7TPR - chains B and D of the 8 polymer chains in the assembly; structure by electron microscopy, 2.39 A resolution.

== Chain B ==
Name: Spike glycoprotein
From: Severe acute respiratory syndrome coronavirus 2
UniProtKB: P0DTC2 (SPIKE_SARS2); residues 15-1159 here = UniProt positions 15-1159
Sequence (1145 residues; numbered 15 to 1159; the number before each row is that of its first residue):
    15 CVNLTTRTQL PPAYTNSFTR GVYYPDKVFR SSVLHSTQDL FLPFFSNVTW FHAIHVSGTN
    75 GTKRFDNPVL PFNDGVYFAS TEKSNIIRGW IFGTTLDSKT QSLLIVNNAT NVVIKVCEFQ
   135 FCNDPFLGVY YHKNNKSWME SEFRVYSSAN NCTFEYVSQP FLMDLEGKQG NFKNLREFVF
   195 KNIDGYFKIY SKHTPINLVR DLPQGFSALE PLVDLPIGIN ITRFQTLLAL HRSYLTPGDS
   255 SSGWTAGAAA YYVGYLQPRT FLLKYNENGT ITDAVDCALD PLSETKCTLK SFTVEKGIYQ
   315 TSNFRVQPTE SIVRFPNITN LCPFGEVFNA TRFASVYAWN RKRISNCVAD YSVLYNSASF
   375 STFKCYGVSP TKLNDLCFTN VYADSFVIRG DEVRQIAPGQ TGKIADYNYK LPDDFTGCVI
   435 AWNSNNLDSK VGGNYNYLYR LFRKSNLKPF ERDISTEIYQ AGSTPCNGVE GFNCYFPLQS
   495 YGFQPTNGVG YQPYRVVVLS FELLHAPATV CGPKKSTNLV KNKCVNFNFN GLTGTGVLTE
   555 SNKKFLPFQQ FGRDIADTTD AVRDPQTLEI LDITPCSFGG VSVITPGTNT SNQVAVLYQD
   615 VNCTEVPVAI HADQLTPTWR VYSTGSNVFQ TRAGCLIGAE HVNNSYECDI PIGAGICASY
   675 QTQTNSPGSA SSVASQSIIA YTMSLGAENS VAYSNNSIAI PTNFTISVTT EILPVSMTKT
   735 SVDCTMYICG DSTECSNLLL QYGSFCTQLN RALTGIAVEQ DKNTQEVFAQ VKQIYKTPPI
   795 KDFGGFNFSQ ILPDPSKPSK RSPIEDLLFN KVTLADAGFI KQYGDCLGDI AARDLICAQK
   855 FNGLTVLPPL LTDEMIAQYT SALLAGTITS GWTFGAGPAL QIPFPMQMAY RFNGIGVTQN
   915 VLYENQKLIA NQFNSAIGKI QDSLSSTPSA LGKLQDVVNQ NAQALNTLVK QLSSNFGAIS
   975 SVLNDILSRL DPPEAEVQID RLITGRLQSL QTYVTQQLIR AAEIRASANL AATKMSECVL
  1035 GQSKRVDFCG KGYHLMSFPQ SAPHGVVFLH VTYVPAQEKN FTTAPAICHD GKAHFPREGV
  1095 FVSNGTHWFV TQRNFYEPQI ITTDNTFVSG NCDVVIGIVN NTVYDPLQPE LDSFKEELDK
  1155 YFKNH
Sequence notes: engineered mutation G682 (Arg in P0DTC2), S683 (Arg in P0DTC2), S685 (Arg in P0DTC2), P817 (Phe in P0DTC2), P892 (Ala in P0DTC2), P899 (Ala in P0DTC2), P942 (Ala in P0DTC2), P986 (Lys in P0DTC2), P987 (Val in P0DTC2)
Curated features (UniProtKB/Swiss-Prot):
  - region: N280 to C301 (Putative superantigen), R403 to D405 (Integrin-binding motif), N448 to F456 (Immunodominant HLA epitope recognized by the CD8+), P681, A684 (Putative superantigen), S816 to Y837 (Fusion peptide 1), K835 to F855 (Fusion peptide 2)
  - site: R815, S816 (Cleavage)
  - glycosylation: N17 (N-linked (GlcNAc...) (complex) asparagine), N61 (N-linked (GlcNAc...) (hybrid) asparagine), N74 (N-linked (GlcNAc...) (complex) asparagine), N122 (N-linked (GlcNAc...) (hybrid) asparagine), N149 (N-linked (GlcNAc...) (complex) asparagine), N165 (N-linked (GlcNAc...) (complex) asparagine), N234 (N-linked (GlcNAc...) (high mannose) asparagine), N282 (N-linked (GlcNAc...) (complex) asparagine), T323 (O-linked (GalNAc) threonine), S325 (O-linked (HexNAc...) serine), N331 (N-linked (GlcNAc...) (complex) asparagine), N343 (N-linked (GlcNAc...) (complex) asparagine), N603 (N-linked (GlcNAc...) (hybrid) asparagine), N616 (N-linked (GlcNAc...) (complex) asparagine), N657 (N-linked (GlcNAc...) (complex) asparagine), T676 (O-linked (GlcNAc...) threonine), T678 (O-linked (GlcNAc...) threonine), N709 (N-linked (GlcNAc...) (high mannose) asparagine), N717 (N-linked (GlcNAc...) (hybrid) asparagine), N801 (N-linked (GlcNAc...) (hybrid) asparagine) and 4 more in UniProt
  - natural variant: L18 (L18F: In strain: Beta/B.1.351, Gamma/P.1 and 1 more), T19 (T19I: In strain: Omicron/BQ.1.1, Omicron/XBB.1.5 and 1 more; T19R: In strain: Delta/B.1.617.2, Omicron/BA.2 and 4 more), T20 (T20N: In strain: Gamma/P.1), L24 to A27 (sequence variant, change not given here; In strain: Omicron/BA.2, Omicron/BA.2.12.1 and 6 more), P26 (P26S: In strain: Gamma/P.1), Q52 (Q52H: In strain: Omicron/EG.5.1), A67 (A67V: In strain: Eta/B.1.525, Omicron/BA.1), H69 to V70 (deletion: In strain: Alpha/B.1.1.7, Eta/B.1.525 and 5 more), G75 (G75V: In strain: Lambda/C.37), T76 (T76I: In strain: Lambda/C.37), D80 (D80A: In strain: Beta/B.1.351), V83 (V83A: In strain: Omicron/XBB.1.5, Omicron/EG.5.1), 79 further natural variant entries in UniProt
  - mutagenesis: H69 to V70 (Increased incorporation of cleaved spike into virions), N121 (N121Q: Partial loss of biliverdin affinity), R190 (R190K: Partial loss of biliverdin affinity), N234 (N234Q: Increased resistance to neutralizing antibodies), N331 (N331Q: Reduced viral infectivity), N343 (N343Q: Reduced viral infectivity), L452 (L452R: Increased resistance to neutralizing antibodies. Decreases HLA binding to NF9 epitope. Increased binding affinity to human ACE2), Y453 (Y453F: Decreased HLA binding to NF9 epitope. Increased binding affinity to human ACE2), A475 (A475V: Increased resistance to neutralizing antibodies), V483 (V483A: Increased resistance to neutralizing antibodies), E484 (E484D: Increased replication in human TMEM106B overexpressing cells), F490 (F490L: Increased resistance to neutralizing antibodies and human covalescent sera neutralization), 12 further mutagenesis entries in UniProt
Disulfide bonds: C15-C136, C131-C166, C291-C301, C336-C361, C379-C432, C391-C525, C480-C488, C538-C590, C617-C649, C662-C671, C738-C760, C743-C749, C840-C851, C1032-C1043, C1082-C1126

== Chain D ==
Name: Nanobody 8A2
From: Camelus dromedarius
Notes: antibody fragment or engineered binder
Sequence (132 residues; numbered 1 to 132; the number before each row is that of its first residue):
     1 AVQLVDSGGG SVQAGGSLRL SCAASGYTYS ICTMGWYRQA PGEGLEWVSG INADGSNTHY
    61 TDSVKGRFTI SRDNAKKTLY LQMNSLKPED TAIYYCAAHG TYDKYAPCGG FAGTYTYWGQ
   121 GTQVTVSSSG QA
Disulfide bonds: C22-C96

== Chain B / chain D interface ==
Contacting residue pairs (38; chain B residue first):
  R346(B) - T61(D)
  Y351(B) - G44(D)
  Y351(B) - L45(D)  hydrogen bond (side chain-backbone)
  R403(B) - Y105(D)  hydrogen bond (side chain-backbone)
  D405(B) - Y105(D)
  D405(B) - P107(D)
  E406(B) - F111(D)
  R408(B) - Y105(D)  hydrogen bond
  R408(B) - C108(D)
  Q409(B) - F111(D)
  K417(B) - F111(D)
  K444(B) - W47(D)
  K444(B) - H59(D)
  Y449(B) - H99(D)
  N450(B) - W47(D)
  L452(B) - W118(D)  hydrophobic
  Y453(B) - D103(D)
  I468(B) - E43(D)
  I468(B) - G44(D)
  T470(B) - Q39(D)
  T470(B) - Y95(D)
  G482(B) - Q120(D)  hydrogen bond (backbone-side chain)
  E484(B) - Q3(D)
  E484(B) - L4(D)
  E484(B) - Q120(D)
  Y489(B) - Y115(D)
  F490(B) - W118(D)  hydrophobic
  L492(B) - W118(D)  hydrogen bond (backbone-side chain)
  Q493(B) - T101(D)
  Q493(B) - Y102(D)
  Q493(B) - D103(D)
  Q493(B) - T114(D)  hydrogen bond (side chain-backbone)
  Q493(B) - Y115(D)
  Q493(B) - T116(D)
  Q493(B) - W118(D)
  S494(B) - W118(D)
  Y505(B) - K104(D)
  Y505(B) - Y105(D)
Also at the interface, not in a pair above, chain B (28 interface residues in all): L455, G485, F486, G496, N501
Also at the interface, not in a pair above, chain D (30 interface residues in all): A1, V2, Y37, G42, E46, A106
From the paper, about this interface:
  - epitope / paratope residues, chain B: L452(B)
  - epitope / paratope residues, chain D: T33(D), G44(D), Y95(D), Q120(D)

== Summary ==
28 residues of chain B and 30 residues of chain D are in contact; the contacts include 6 hydrogen bonds. Polar
contacts include Y351(B)-L45(D), R403(B)-Y105(D) and R408(B)-Y105(D). UniProt lists 24 mutagenesis sites on
chain B. From the paper: epitope/paratope residues L452(B) and T33(D) among others.
Here chain B is Spike glycoprotein (Severe acute respiratory syndrome coronavirus 2) and chain D is Nanobody
8A2 (Camelus dromedarius). Entry 7TPR (Camel nanobodies 7A3 and 8A2 broadly neutralize SARS-CoV-2 variants)
was determined by electron microscopy.
